Entry 8RO4 (X-ray diffraction, 2.51 A resolution); this record covers chains D and B of the 6 polymer chains in the assembly.

== Chain D (and B) ==
Molecule: 2-hydroxy-3-keto-glucal hydratase
Source organism: Agrobacterium tumefaciens
Notes: chain B of this document is another copy of the same molecule, construct and numbering; everything in this record applies to it too
Chain sequence (349 residues; each row starts with the number of its first residue):
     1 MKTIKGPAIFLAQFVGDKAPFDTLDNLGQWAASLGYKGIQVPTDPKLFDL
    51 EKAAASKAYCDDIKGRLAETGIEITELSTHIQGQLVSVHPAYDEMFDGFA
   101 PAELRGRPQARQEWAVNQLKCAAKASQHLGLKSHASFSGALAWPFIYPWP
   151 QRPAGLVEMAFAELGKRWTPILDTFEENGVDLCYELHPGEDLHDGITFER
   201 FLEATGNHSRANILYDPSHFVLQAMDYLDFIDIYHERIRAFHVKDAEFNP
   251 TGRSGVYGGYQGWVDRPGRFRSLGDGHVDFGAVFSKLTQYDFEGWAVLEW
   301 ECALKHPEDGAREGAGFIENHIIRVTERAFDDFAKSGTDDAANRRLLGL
Unresolved in the structure: 327-336
Metal / ion sites: Mn2+: E185, D216, H242, E299

== Interface between chain D and chain B ==
Pairs across the interface (20):
  M1(D) - V264(B)  hydrophobic
  M1(D) - A303(B)
  M1(D) - L304(B)  hydrophobic
  S285(D) - R271(B)  hydrogen bond
  S285(D) - L304(B)
  Q289(D) - V264(B)
  Q289(D) - D265(B)  hydrogen bond
  Q289(D) - R269(B)  hydrogen bond
  I323(D) - K305(B)
  R324(D) - L304(B)
  R324(D) - K305(B)
  R324(D) - H306(B)  hydrogen bond (backbone-backbone)
  R324(D) - E308(B)  salt bridge
  R324(D) - D309(B)  salt bridge
  V325(D) - L304(B)
  V325(D) - H306(B)
  T326(D) - H306(B)
  T326(D) - P307(B)
  A342(D) - E94(B)
  R345(D) - E94(B)  salt bridge
Also at the interface, not in a pair above, chain D (10 interface residues in all): L346
Also at the interface, not in a pair above, chain B (14 interface residues in all): A91, M95

== Summary ==
The interface between chain D and chain B involves 10 residues on one side and 14 on the other; the contacts
include 4 hydrogen bonds and 3 salt bridges. Polar contacts include R324(D)-E308(B), R324(D)-D309(B) and
R345(D)-E94(B).
Both chains are 2-hydroxy-3-keto-glucal hydratase (Agrobacterium tumefaciens). Entry 8RO4 (The crystal
structure of 2-hydroxy-3-keto-glucal hydratase AtHYD from A. tumefaciens) was determined by X-ray diffraction
together with 8RR2 from the same study.
